Entry 6HIT (X-ray diffraction, 2.50 A resolution); this record covers chains B and D of the 4 polymer chains in the assembly.

Chain B (and D):
Name: Hemoglobin beta 4 chain
From: Gadus morhua
Notes: chain D of this document is another copy of the same molecule, construct and numbering; everything in this record applies to it too
UniProtKB: B3F9D7 (B3F9D7_GADMO); residues 2-146 here = UniProt positions 2-146
Sequence (145 residues; each row starts with the number of its first residue):
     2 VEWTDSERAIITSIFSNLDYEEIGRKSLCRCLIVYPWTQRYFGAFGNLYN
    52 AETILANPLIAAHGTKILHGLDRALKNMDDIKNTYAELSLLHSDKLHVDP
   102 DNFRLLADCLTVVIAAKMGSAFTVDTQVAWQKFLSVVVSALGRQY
Sequence notes: conflict A45 (Gly in B3F9D7), A57 (Cys in B3F9D7), S121 (Pro in B3F9D7)
Metal / ion sites: heme Fe near H93 (its only coordinating residue here)
Small-molecule neighbours: heme (HEM): T39, Y42, F43, F46, H64, K67, I68, G71, L72, L89, L92, H93, L97, V99, N103, F104, L107, V138, L142
Reported in the primary citation:
  - heme coordination: H93
  - binding site for heme: H64

How chain B and chain D interact:
Contacting residue pairs (6):
  S136(B) - Y146(D)
  V137(B) - Y146(D)  hydrophobic
  S140(B) - Y146(D)
  Y146(B) - V2(D)
  Y146(B) - V137(D)  hydrophobic
  Y146(B) - S140(D)
Interface residues without a listed pair, chain B (6 interface residues in all): V2, Q145
Interface residues without a listed pair, chain D (5 interface residues in all): S136

Overview:
The interface between chain B and chain D involves 6 residues on one side and 5 on the other. Bound to chain
B: heme. The paper reports a binding site for heme at H64(B); heme coordination by H93(B).
Both chains are Hemoglobin beta 4 chain (Gadus morhua). Entry 6HIT (The crystal structure of haemoglobin from
Atlantic cod) was determined by X-ray diffraction.
